PDB entry 9H1L | electron microscopy, 2.14 A resolution | chains A and C of the 12 polymer chains in the assembly

# Chain A
Name: Methyl-coenzyme M reductase subunit gamma
From: Methanococcus maripaludis
Notes: EC 2.8.4.1
UniProt: A0A2L1CBG2 (A0A2L1CBG2_METMI); residues 1-260 here = UniProt positions 1-260
Sequence (260 residues; numbered 1 to 260; the number before each row is that of its first residue):
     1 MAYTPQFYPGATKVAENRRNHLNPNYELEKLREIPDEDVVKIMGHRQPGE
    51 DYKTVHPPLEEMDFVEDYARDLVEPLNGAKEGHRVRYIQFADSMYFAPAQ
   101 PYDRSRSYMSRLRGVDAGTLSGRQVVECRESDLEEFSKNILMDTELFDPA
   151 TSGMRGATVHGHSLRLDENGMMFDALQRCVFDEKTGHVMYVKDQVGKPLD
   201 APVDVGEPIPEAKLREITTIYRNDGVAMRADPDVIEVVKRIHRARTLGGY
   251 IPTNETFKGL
Not modelled in the structure: 1
Ligand contacts: factor 430 (F43): Leu120, Ser121, Gly122, Arg123, Ala157, Thr158, Val159, His160, His162

# Chain C
Name: Methyl-coenzyme M reductase subunit alpha
From: Methanococcus maripaludis
Notes: EC 2.8.4.1
UniProt: A0A2L1CBB0 (A0A2L1CBB0_METMI); residue numbers follow UniProt; this construct covers 1-553
Sequence (553 residues; row label = number of the first residue in the row):
     1 MEAEKRLFLKALKEKFEEDPKEKYTKFYTFGGWEQSARKREFVEANEKIV
    51 SEKRQGIPLYNPDIGVPLGQRKLMPYKLSNTDDYCEGDDLHFLNNAAIQQ
   101 LWDDIRRTVIVGMDTAHSVLEKRLGVEVTPETINEYMHTINHSLPGGAVV
   151 QEHMVEVHPSLAWDCYARIFTGDDELADELDSRFLIDINKLFPEEQAETL
   201 KAAIGKKTYQVSRVPSLVGRVCDGGTISRWSAMQIGMSFITAYKLCAGEA
   251 ATADFSYASKHADVIQMGNALPGRRARGPNEPGGIRFGILSDVVQTTRVS
   301 EDPVEQSLEVVATGAALYDQIWLGAYMSGGIGFTQYATASYTDDILDDFS
   351 YYALDYVEKKYGRMGTKATMDVVEDVAGEVTLYALEQYDDYPALLEDHFG
   401 GSQRAAVAAAASGIGVCMATGNSNAGVNGWYLSQILHKEYHSRLGFYGYD
   451 LQDQCGASNSLAIRNDEAAPLELRGPNYPNYAMNVGHQGEYAGIAQAAHS
   501 ARGDAFALNPLVKVAFADPMLVFDFSKPRKEIARGALREFEAAGERDVIL
   551 PAK
Not modelled in the structure: 1-3
Sequence notes: variant Ser51 (Ala in A0A2L1CBB0)
Modified positions: His261 (N1-methylated histidine; MHS); Arg275 (5-methyl-arginine; AGM); Gln403 (2-methyl-glutamine; MGN); Gly448 (thioglycin; GL3); Cys455 (S-methylcysteine; SMC)
Ligand contacts:
  - 1-thioethanesulfonic acid (COM): Phe333, Tyr336, Phe446, Tyr447, Gly448
  - factor 430 (F43), molecule 1: Ala148, Val149, Gln151, Met154, Met233, Met237, Ile240, Ala247
  - factor 430 (F43), molecule 2: Gly329, Gly330, Ile331, Gly332, Phe333, Thr334, Gln335, Tyr336, Phe399, Gly400, Gln403, Gly445, Phe446
  - FeFe cofactor (S5Q): His142, Ala148, Val149, Val150, Gln151, Glu152
  - Coenzyme B (TP7): Arg274, Leu323, Met327, Ser328, Phe333, Phe446, Ala482, Met483, Asn484, Val485
What the authors report for this chain:
  - binding site for 1-thioethanesulfonic acid: Tyr336
  - binding site for Coenzyme B: Arg229, Lys260, His261
  - post-translational modification sites: His261
  - conformationally variable residues (loop rearrangement): Gln151, Lys244 to Glu249

# Chain A / chain C interface
Contacting residue pairs (113; chain A residue first):
  Tyr8(A) - Glu439(C)  hydrogen bond
  Arg18(A) - Glu439(C)  salt bridge
  Arg18(A) - Tyr440(C)  hydrogen bond (side chain-backbone)
  Arg18(A) - Ser442(C)
  Asp92(A) - Arg443(C)  hydrogen bond (backbone-side chain)
  Ser93(A) - Arg443(C)
  Met94(A) - Leu395(C)  hydrophobic
  Met94(A) - Arg404(C)  hydrogen bond
  Met94(A) - His441(C)
  Met94(A) - Arg443(C)
  Tyr95(A) - Lys23(C)
  Tyr95(A) - Pro392(C)
  Tyr95(A) - Leu395(C)
  Gln100(A) - Ser442(C)
  Gln100(A) - Arg443(C)  hydrogen bond
  Pro101(A) - Ser442(C)
  Pro101(A) - Arg443(C)
  Tyr102(A) - Lys438(C)
  Tyr102(A) - Ser442(C)  hydrogen bond (backbone-backbone)
  Tyr102(A) - Arg443(C)
  Tyr102(A) - Leu444(C)
  Tyr102(A) - Asp450(C)
  Asp103(A) - Ser442(C)  hydrogen bond (backbone-side chain)
  Arg106(A) - Lys438(C)
  Arg106(A) - Glu439(C)  salt bridge
  Gly118(A) - Tyr447(C)
  Thr119(A) - Tyr447(C)
  Leu120(A) - Gly445(C)
  Leu120(A) - Tyr447(C)
  Ser121(A) - Gly401(C)  hydrogen bond (side chain-backbone)
  Ser121(A) - Arg443(C)  hydrogen bond (backbone-side chain)
  Ser121(A) - Leu444(C)
  Ser121(A) - Gly445(C)  hydrogen bond (side chain-backbone)
  Val125(A) - Tyr447(C)
  Thr158(A) - Val66(C)
  His160(A) - Arg71(C)  hydrogen bond
  His160(A) - Phe399(C)
  His162(A) - Phe399(C)
  His162(A) - Arg404(C)  hydrogen bond
  His162(A) - Arg443(C)
  Ser163(A) - Leu395(C)
  Ser163(A) - Glu396(C)
  Ser163(A) - Phe399(C)  hydrogen bond (side chain-backbone)
  Ser163(A) - Arg404(C)
  Leu164(A) - Arg71(C)
  Leu164(A) - Glu396(C)
  Arg165(A) - Phe16(C)
  Arg165(A) - Glu18(C)  salt bridge
  Arg165(A) - Glu22(C)
  Arg165(A) - Lys23(C)
  Arg165(A) - Thr25(C)
  Arg165(A) - Phe27(C)
  Arg165(A) - Pro392(C)
  Arg165(A) - Ala393(C)
  Arg165(A) - Glu396(C)  salt bridge
  Leu166(A) - Lys23(C)
  Leu166(A) - Tyr24(C)
  Leu166(A) - Thr25(C)  hydrogen bond (backbone-backbone)
  Asp167(A) - Tyr24(C)
  Asp167(A) - Thr25(C)
  Glu168(A) - Thr25(C)
  Phe173(A) - Phe27(C)  hydrophobic
  Phe173(A) - Tyr28(C)  hydrophobic
  Phe173(A) - Gln70(C)
  Phe173(A) - Arg71(C)
  Asp174(A) - Tyr28(C)  hydrogen bond (backbone-side chain)
  Ala175(A) - Gln70(C)
  Leu176(A) - Pro67(C)
  Gln177(A) - Tyr28(C)
  Glu211(A) - Lys23(C)  salt bridge
  Ile220(A) - His441(C)
  Ile220(A) - Arg443(C)
  Tyr221(A) - Glu439(C)
  Tyr221(A) - Tyr440(C)  hydrogen bond (backbone-backbone)
  Tyr221(A) - His441(C)
  Arg222(A) - Asp389(C)  salt bridge
  Asn223(A) - Glu386(C)
  Asn223(A) - Asp389(C)  hydrogen bond (backbone-side chain)
  Asn223(A) - Asp390(C)
  Asp224(A) - Asp389(C)
  Met228(A) - Leu382(C)  hydrophobic
  Met228(A) - Leu436(C)  hydrophobic
  Met228(A) - Glu439(C)
  Met228(A) - Tyr440(C)  hydrophobic
  Arg229(A) - Glu379(C)  salt bridge
  Arg229(A) - Leu382(C)
  Arg229(A) - Tyr383(C)
  Arg229(A) - Glu386(C)  salt bridge
  Ile235(A) - Leu382(C)  hydrophobic
  Val238(A) - Ile435(C)
  Val238(A) - Glu439(C)
  Lys239(A) - Glu374(C)
  His242(A) - Met370(C)
  His242(A) - Glu374(C)
  His242(A) - Asn428(C)  hydrogen bond
  His242(A) - Leu432(C)
  His242(A) - Ile435(C)
  His242(A) - Ala457(C)
  Arg243(A) - Met370(C)
  Arg243(A) - Asp371(C)  salt bridge
  Arg243(A) - Glu374(C)  salt bridge
  Arg245(A) - Ile435(C)
  Arg245(A) - Gln454(C)  hydrogen bond
  Arg245(A) - Ala457(C)
  Arg245(A) - Ser458(C)
  Thr246(A) - Asn428(C)  hydrogen bond
  Thr246(A) - Ala457(C)  hydrogen bond (side chain-backbone)
  Thr246(A) - Leu461(C)
  Gly249(A) - Ser458(C)
  Gly249(A) - Ala462(C)
  Tyr250(A) - Leu461(C)
  Tyr250(A) - Ile463(C)
  Ile251(A) - Ile463(C)  hydrophobic
Interface residues without a listed pair, chain A (53 interface residues in all): Phe96, Arg123, Met172, Thr219, Ala227
Interface residues without a listed pair, chain C (51 interface residues in all): Tyr431, Phe446, Ser460

# Summary
The interface between chain A and chain C involves 53 residues on one side and 51 on the other; the contacts
include 21 hydrogen bonds and 10 salt bridges. Polar pairs include Arg18(A)-Glu439(C), Arg106(A)-Glu439(C) and
Arg165(A)-Glu18(C). From the paper: a binding site for Coenzyme B at Arg229(C), Lys260(C) and His261(C); a
binding site for 1-thioethanesulfonic acid at Tyr336(C).
Here chain A is Methyl-coenzyme M reductase subunit gamma and chain C is Methyl-coenzyme M reductase subunit
alpha, both from Methanococcus maripaludis. Entry 9H1L (Methyl-coenzyme M reductase activation complex binding
to the A2 component after incubation with ATP) was determined by electron microscopy, deposited together with
8S7V and 8S7X.
